4BXJ - chains A and B; structure by X-ray diffraction, 2.35 A resolution.

# Chain A (and B)
Name: AMPDH3
From: Pseudomonas aeruginosa PAO1
Notes: EC 3.5.1.28; chain B of this document is another copy of the same molecule, construct and numbering; everything in this record applies to it too
Reference sequence: Q9I5D1 (Q9I5D1_PSEAE); residue numbers follow UniProt; this construct covers 1-255
Sequence (255 residues; row label = number of the first residue in the row):
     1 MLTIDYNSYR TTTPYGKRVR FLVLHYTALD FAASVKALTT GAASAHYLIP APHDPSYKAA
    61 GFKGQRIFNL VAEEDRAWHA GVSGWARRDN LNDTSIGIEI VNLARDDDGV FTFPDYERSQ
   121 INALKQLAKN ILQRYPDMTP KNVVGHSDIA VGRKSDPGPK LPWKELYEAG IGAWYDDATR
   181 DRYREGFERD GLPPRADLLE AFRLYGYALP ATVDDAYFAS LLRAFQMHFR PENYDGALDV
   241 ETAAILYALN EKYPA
Unresolved in the structure: 109 (chain B: fully traced)

# Chain A / chain B interface
Residue-residue contacts (127):
  Met-1(A) / Gln-126(B)
  Leu-2(A) / Gln-65(B)
  Leu-2(A) / Ile-67(B)  hydrophobic
  Leu-2(A) / Ala-123(B)  hydrophobic
  Leu-2(A) / Gln-126(B)  hydrogen bond (backbone-side chain)
  Ile-4(A) / Tyr-47(B)  hydrophobic
  Ile-4(A) / Ile-67(B)
  Ile-4(A) / Asn-69(B)
  Ile-4(A) / Leu-127(B)  hydrophobic
  Asp-5(A) / Arg-66(B)  salt bridge
  Asp-5(A) / Ile-67(B)  hydrogen bond (backbone-backbone)
  Asp-5(A) / Phe-68(B)
  Asp-5(A) / Asn-69(B)  hydrogen bond (backbone-backbone)
  Tyr-6(A) / Asn-69(B)
  Ser-8(A) / Phe-62(B)
  Ser-8(A) / Phe-68(B)
  Tyr-9(A) / Phe-31(B)
  Tyr-9(A) / Val-35(B)  hydrophobic
  Tyr-9(A) / Phe-62(B)
  Tyr-9(A) / Phe-68(B)  hydrophobic
  Tyr-9(A) / Asn-69(B)
  Tyr-9(A) / Leu-70(B)  hydrophobic
  Arg-10(A) / Thr-39(B)
  Arg-10(A) / Asn-69(B)  hydrogen bond (side chain-backbone)
  Arg-10(A) / Leu-70(B)
  Thr-11(A) / Leu-38(B)  hydrogen bond (side chain-backbone)
  Thr-11(A) / Thr-39(B)
  Thr-11(A) / Ser-44(B)
  Thr-11(A) / Leu-70(B)  hydrogen bond (backbone-backbone)
  Thr-11(A) / Val-71(B)
  Thr-12(A) / Thr-39(B)  hydrogen bond (backbone-backbone)
  Thr-13(A) / Thr-39(B)
  Pro-14(A) / Thr-39(B)
  Pro-14(A) / Gly-41(B)
  Pro-14(A) / Ala-42(B)
  Pro-14(A) / Ala-43(B)
  Pro-14(A) / Ser-44(B)  hydrogen bond (backbone-side chain)
  Pro-14(A) / Trp-78(B)  hydrophobic
  Tyr-15(A) / Ser-44(B)
  Tyr-15(A) / Val-71(B)  hydrophobic
  Tyr-15(A) / Asp-75(B)
  Tyr-15(A) / Arg-76(B)
  Tyr-15(A) / Trp-78(B)
  Gly-16(A) / Asp-75(B)
  Gly-16(A) / Arg-76(B)  hydrogen bond (backbone-backbone)
  Gly-16(A) / Trp-78(B)
  Lys-17(A) / Asp-75(B)  salt bridge
  Lys-17(A) / Arg-76(B)
  Arg-18(A) / Val-19(B)
  Arg-18(A) / His-46(B)
  Arg-18(A) / Glu-73(B)  hydrogen bond (side chain-backbone)
  Arg-18(A) / Glu-74(B)
  Arg-18(A) / Asp-75(B)  hydrogen bond (side chain-backbone)
  Arg-18(A) / Arg-76(B)
  Arg-18(A) / Asn-92(B)  hydrogen bond (side chain-backbone)
  Arg-18(A) / Asp-93(B)  hydrogen bond (side chain-backbone)
  Arg-18(A) / Thr-94(B)
  Arg-18(A) / Ser-95(B)  hydrogen bond (side chain-backbone)
  Val-19(A) / Arg-18(B)
  Arg-20(A) / Arg-76(B)
  Phe-31(A) / Tyr-9(B)
  Leu-38(A) / Thr-11(B)  hydrogen bond (backbone-side chain)
  Thr-39(A) / Arg-10(B)
  Thr-39(A) / Thr-11(B)
  Thr-39(A) / Thr-12(B)  hydrogen bond (backbone-backbone)
  Thr-39(A) / Thr-13(B)
  Thr-39(A) / Pro-14(B)
  Thr-40(A) / Thr-12(B)
  Gly-41(A) / Pro-14(B)
  Ala-42(A) / Pro-14(B)
  Ala-43(A) / Pro-14(B)
  Ser-44(A) / Thr-11(B)
  Ser-44(A) / Pro-14(B)  hydrogen bond (side chain-backbone)
  His-46(A) / Arg-18(B)  hydrogen bond
  Tyr-47(A) / Ile-4(B)  hydrophobic
  Ala-60(A) / Tyr-9(B)
  Phe-62(A) / Tyr-9(B)
  Gln-65(A) / Leu-2(B)
  Arg-66(A) / Asp-5(B)  salt bridge
  Ile-67(A) / Leu-2(B)  hydrophobic
  Ile-67(A) / Ile-4(B)
  Ile-67(A) / Asp-5(B)  hydrogen bond (backbone-backbone)
  Phe-68(A) / Asp-5(B)
  Phe-68(A) / Ser-8(B)
  Phe-68(A) / Tyr-9(B)  hydrophobic
  Asn-69(A) / Ile-4(B)
  Asn-69(A) / Asp-5(B)  hydrogen bond (backbone-backbone)
  Asn-69(A) / Tyr-6(B)
  Asn-69(A) / Tyr-9(B)
  Asn-69(A) / Arg-10(B)  hydrogen bond
  Leu-70(A) / Tyr-9(B)  hydrophobic
  Leu-70(A) / Arg-10(B)
  Leu-70(A) / Thr-11(B)  hydrogen bond (backbone-backbone)
  Val-71(A) / Thr-11(B)
  Val-71(A) / Tyr-15(B)  hydrophobic
  Glu-73(A) / Arg-18(B)  hydrogen bond (backbone-side chain)
  Glu-74(A) / Arg-18(B)  hydrogen bond (backbone-side chain)
  Glu-74(A) / Glu-74(B)
  Asp-75(A) / Tyr-15(B)
  Asp-75(A) / Gly-16(B)
  Asp-75(A) / Lys-17(B)
  Asp-75(A) / Arg-18(B)  hydrogen bond (backbone-side chain)
  Arg-76(A) / Tyr-15(B)
  Arg-76(A) / Gly-16(B)  hydrogen bond (backbone-backbone)
  Arg-76(A) / Lys-17(B)
  Arg-76(A) / Arg-20(B)
  Arg-76(A) / Arg-88(B)
  Trp-78(A) / Pro-14(B)
  Trp-78(A) / Tyr-15(B)
  Trp-78(A) / Gly-16(B)
  Arg-88(A) / Arg-76(B)
  Arg-88(A) / Asn-90(B)
  Arg-88(A) / Asp-93(B)  salt bridge
  Asp-89(A) / Asp-89(B)
  Asn-90(A) / Arg-88(B)  hydrogen bond
  Asn-92(A) / Arg-18(B)  hydrogen bond (backbone-side chain)
  Asp-93(A) / Arg-18(B)  hydrogen bond (backbone-side chain)
  Asp-93(A) / Arg-88(B)  salt bridge
  Asp-93(A) / Thr-94(B)
  Thr-94(A) / Arg-18(B)
  Thr-94(A) / Asp-93(B)
  Ser-95(A) / Arg-18(B)  hydrogen bond (backbone-side chain)
  Ile-96(A) / Arg-18(B)
  Ala-123(A) / Leu-2(B)  hydrophobic
  Gln-126(A) / Met-1(B)
  Gln-126(A) / Leu-2(B)  hydrogen bond (side chain-backbone)
  Leu-127(A) / Ile-4(B)  hydrophobic
Interface residues without a listed pair, chain A (55 interface residues in all): Thr-3, Val-35
Interface residues without a listed pair, chain B (56 interface residues in all): Thr-3, Thr-40, Ala-60, Ala-77, Ile-96

# In short
55 residues of chain A face 56 of chain B across their interface; the contacts include 31 hydrogen bonds and 5
salt bridges. Polar pairs include Asp-5(A)/Arg-66(B), Lys-17(A)/Asp-75(B) and Arg-88(A)/Asp-93(B).
Chain A and chain B are both AMPDH3 (Pseudomonas aeruginosa PAO1); the structure, Crystal structure of AMPDH3
from pseudomonas aeruginosa, was determined by X-ray diffraction together with 4BXD and 4BXE from the same
study.
